PDB entry 7QQB | X-ray diffraction, 2.60 A resolution | chains H and L of the 4 polymer chains in the assembly

== Chain H ==
Name: Single Chain Variable Fragment (scFv) of ADI-42898
Organism: Homo sapiens
Notes: antibody fragment or engineered binder
Amino-acid sequence (298 residues; row label = number of the first residue in the row; a row labelled like 82A-82C holds insertion residues (82A, then the next letters in order); numbers below 1 keep their minus sign (Arg-1 is residue -1)):
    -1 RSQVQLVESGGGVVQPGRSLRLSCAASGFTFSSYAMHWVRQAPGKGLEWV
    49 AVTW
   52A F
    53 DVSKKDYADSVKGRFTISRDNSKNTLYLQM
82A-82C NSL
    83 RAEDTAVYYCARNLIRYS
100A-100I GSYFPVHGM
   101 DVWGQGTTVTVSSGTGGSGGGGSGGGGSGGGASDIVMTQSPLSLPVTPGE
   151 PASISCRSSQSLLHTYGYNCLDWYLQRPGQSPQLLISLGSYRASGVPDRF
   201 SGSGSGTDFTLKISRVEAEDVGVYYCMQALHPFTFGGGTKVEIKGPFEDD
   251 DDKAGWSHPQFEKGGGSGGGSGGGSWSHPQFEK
Not modelled in the structure: -1 to 0, 71-74, 114-283
Disulfide bonds: Cys22-Cys92
Reported in the primary citation:
  - mutagenesis - T28A, S30A: unchanged binding to Gn/Gc

== Chain L ==
Name: Single Chain Variable Fragment (scFv) of ADI-42898
Organism: Homo sapiens
Notes: antibody fragment or engineered binder
Amino-acid sequence (298 residues; row label = number of the first residue in the row; a row labelled like 27A-27E holds insertion residues (27A, then the next letters in order); numbers below 1 keep their minus sign (Arg-147 is residue -147)):
  -147 RSQVQLVESGGGVVQPGRSLRLSCAASGFTFSSYAMHWVRQAPGKGLEWV
   -97 AVTWFDVSKKDYADSVKGRFTISRDNSKNTLYLQMNSLRAEDTAVYYCAR
   -47 NLIRYSGSYFPVHGMDVWGQGTTVTVSSGTGGSGGGGSGGGGSGGGASDI
     3 VMTQSPLSLPVTPGEPASISCRSSQ
27A-27E SLLHT
    28 YGYNCLDWYLQRPGQSPQLLISLGSYRASGVPDRFSGSGSGTDFTLKISR
    78 VEAEDVGVYYCMQALHPFTFGGGTKVEIKGPFEDDDDKAGWSHPQFEKGG
   128 GSGGGSGGGSWSHPQFEK
Not modelled in the structure: -147 to 0, 105-145
Disulfide bonds: Cys23-Cys88

== Interface between chain H and chain L ==
Pairs across the interface (35):
  His35(H) - Phe95(L)
  Gln39(H) - Gln38(L)  hydrogen bond
  Gln39(H) - Tyr87(L)
  Gly44(H) - Tyr87(L)
  Leu45(H) - Pro44(L)  hydrophobic
  Leu45(H) - Tyr87(L)
  Leu45(H) - Phe97(L)
  Glu46(H) - Phe97(L)
  Trp47(H) - Phe95(L)
  Trp47(H) - Phe97(L)
  Asp58(H) - His93(L)  salt bridge
  Tyr59(H) - His93(L)  hydrogen bond (backbone-side chain)
  Tyr91(H) - Gln38(L)
  Tyr91(H) - Ser43(L)
  Arg98(H) - Tyr28(L)
  Tyr100C(H) - Ala91(L)
  Tyr100C(H) - Phe95(L)  hydrophobic
  Phe100D(H) - His27D(L)
  Phe100D(H) - Tyr28(L)  hydrophobic
  Phe100D(H) - Cys32(L)  hydrophobic
  Pro100E(H) - Leu50(L)
  Pro100E(H) - Ala91(L)
  His100G(H) - Ser49(L)
  Gly100H(H) - Asp34(L)
  Gly100H(H) - Tyr36(L)
  Gly100H(H) - Leu46(L)
  Gly100H(H) - Ser49(L)
  Met100I(H) - Tyr36(L)  hydrogen bond (backbone-side chain)
  Met100I(H) - Leu46(L)
  Met100I(H) - Met89(L)  hydrophobic
  Asp101(H) - Leu46(L)
  Trp103(H) - Tyr36(L)  hydrophobic
  Trp103(H) - Pro44(L)
  Gly104(H) - Ser43(L)  hydrogen bond (backbone-side chain)
  Gln105(H) - Ser43(L)
Interface residues without a listed pair, chain H (25 interface residues in all): Val37, Lys43, Val50, Val100F, Gly106
Interface residues without a listed pair, chain L (20 interface residues in all): Tyr30, Leu92, Gly99
The authors on this interface:
  - specific contacts: Cys32(L)-Phe100D(H) (hydrophobic contact)

== In short ==
Chain H and chain L form an interface of 25 and 20 residues respectively, with 4 hydrogen bonds and 1 salt
bridge. Among the polar pairs are Asp58(H)-His93(L), Gln39(H)-Gln38(L) and Tyr59(H)-His93(L). The authors
report a hydrophobic contact between Cys32(L) and Phe100D(H). The paper reports that T28A and S30A of chain H
leave binding to Gn/Gc unchanged.
Chain H and chain L are both Single Chain Variable Fragment (scFv) of ADI-42898 (Homo sapiens); the structure,
Crystal structure of the envelope glycoprotein complex of Puumala virus in complex with the scFv fragment ...,
was determined by X-ray diffraction.
